7JYO - chain A; structure by X-ray diffraction, 2.16 A resolution.

# Chain A
Name: Tyrosine-protein kinase JAK2
From: Homo sapiens
Notes: EC 2.7.10.2
Reference sequence: O60674 (JAK2_HUMAN); residue numbers follow UniProt; this construct covers 536-812
Chain sequence (289 residues; row label = number of the first residue in the row):
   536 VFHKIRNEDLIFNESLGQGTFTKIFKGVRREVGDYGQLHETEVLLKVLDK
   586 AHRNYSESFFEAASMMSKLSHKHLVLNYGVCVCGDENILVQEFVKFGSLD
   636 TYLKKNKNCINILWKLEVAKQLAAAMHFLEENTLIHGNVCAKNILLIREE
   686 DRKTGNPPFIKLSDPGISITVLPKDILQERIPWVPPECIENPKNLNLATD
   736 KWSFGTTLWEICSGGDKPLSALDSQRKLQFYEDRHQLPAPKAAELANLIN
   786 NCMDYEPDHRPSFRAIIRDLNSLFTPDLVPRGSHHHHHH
Unresolved in the structure: 536-538, 809-824
Sequence notes: engineered mutation A659 (Trp in O60674), A777 (Trp in O60674), H794 (Phe in O60674); expression tag (813-824)
Small-molecule neighbours: VPS (3-({4-amino-6-[(4-cyanophenyl)amino]-1,3,5-triazin-2-yl}oxy)benzoic acid): L551, I559, L579, V610, Q626, E627, F628, V629, K630, F631, G632, S633, T636, L680
UniProt features mapped onto this chain:
  - site: D710, I711 (Breakpoint for translocation to form PCM1-JAK2 fusion protein)
  - modified residue: Y570 (Phosphotyrosine)
  - natural variant: F537 to K539 (sequence variant, change not given here; In myeloproliferative disorder with erythrocytosis), H538 to K539 (sequence variant, change not given here; In myeloproliferative disorder with erythrocytosis), K539 (K539L: In myeloproliferative disorder with erythrocytosis), K607 (K607N: In AML), V617 (V617F: In PV, THCYT3 and AML; V617I: In THCYT3)
Reported in the primary citation:
  - binding site for VPS: S633, T636

# Overview
Ligands of chain A: compound VPS. The paper reports a binding site for VPS at S633 and T636.
Chain A is Tyrosine-protein kinase JAK2 (Homo sapiens); the structure, JAK2 JH2 in complex with JAK064, was
determined by X-ray diffraction, deposited together with 7JYQ.
